Entry 3IVB (X-ray diffraction, 1.75 A resolution); this record covers chains A and M.

== Chain A ==
Molecule: Speckle-type POZ protein
Organism: Homo sapiens
UniProt: O43791 (SPOP_HUMAN); residue numbers follow UniProt; this construct covers 28-166
Amino-acid sequence (145 residues; each row starts with the number of its first residue):
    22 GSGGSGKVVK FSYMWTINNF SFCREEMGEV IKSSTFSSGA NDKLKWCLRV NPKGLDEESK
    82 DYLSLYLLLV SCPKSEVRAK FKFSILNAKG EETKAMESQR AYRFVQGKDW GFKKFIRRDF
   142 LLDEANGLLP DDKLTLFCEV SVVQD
Not modelled in the structure: 22-27, 96, 166
Sequence notes: expression tag (22-27)
Metal / ion sites: Zn2+ site 1: Cys44, Glu47; Zn2+ site 2 near Cys44 (its only coordinating residue here); Zn2+ site 3 near Glu46 (its only coordinating residue here); Zn2+ site 4 near Glu97 (its only coordinating residue here); Zn2+ site 5 near Glu113 (its only coordinating residue here)

== Chain M ==
Molecule: Core histone macro-H2A.1
UniProt: O75367 (H2AY_HUMAN); residues 166-180 here correspond to UniProt positions 167-181 (UniProt number = residue number + 1)
Amino-acid sequence (15 residues; row label = number of the first residue in the row):
   166 KAASADSTTE GTPAD
Not modelled in the structure: 166-167, 179-180

== Chain A / chain M interface ==
Pairs across the interface (24):
  Arg70(A) - Thr173(M)
  Tyr87(A) - Asp171(M)  hydrogen bond
  Tyr87(A) - Thr173(M)
  Phe102(A) - Ala170(M)  hydrophobic
  Met117(A) - Ala168(M)  hydrophobic
  Gln120(A) - Ala168(M)  hydrogen bond (side chain-backbone)
  Tyr123(A) - Ala170(M)  hydrophobic
  Arg124(A) - Thr177(M)  hydrogen bond (backbone-side chain)
  Val126(A) - Thr177(M)
  Val126(A) - Pro178(M)  hydrophobic
  Lys129(A) - Ser172(M)  hydrogen bond
  Lys129(A) - Thr174(M)  hydrogen bond (side chain-backbone)
  Lys129(A) - Gly176(M)  hydrogen bond (side chain-backbone)
  Lys129(A) - Thr177(M)
  Asp130(A) - Ser172(M)  hydrogen bond (backbone-side chain)
  Asp130(A) - Thr173(M)  hydrogen bond
  Trp131(A) - Asp171(M)
  Trp131(A) - Ser172(M)
  Gly132(A) - Ala170(M)
  Gly132(A) - Asp171(M)  hydrogen bond (backbone-backbone)
  Phe133(A) - Ser169(M)
  Phe133(A) - Ala170(M)
  Phe133(A) - Asp171(M)
  Lys134(A) - Asp171(M)  hydrogen bond (backbone-side chain)
Interface residues without a listed pair, chain M (11 interface residues in all): Glu175

== Overview ==
The interface between chain A and chain M involves 14 residues on one side and 11 on the other; the contacts
include 10 hydrogen bonds. Polar contacts include Tyr87(A)-Asp171(M), Gln120(A)-Ala168(M) and
Arg124(A)-Thr177(M). Cys44(A) and Glu47(A) form the Zn2+ site 1.
Here chain A is Speckle-type POZ protein (Homo sapiens) and chain M is Core histone macro-H2A.1. Entry 3IVB
(Structures of SPOP-Substrate Complexes: Insights into Architectures of BTB-Cul3 Ubiquitin Ligases:
SPOPMATH-MacroH2ASBCpep1) was determined by X-ray diffraction.
